6SM3 - chains A and C of the 3 polymer chains in the assembly; structure by electron microscopy, 3.30 A resolution.

[Chain A]
Name: Lipoprotein RagB
Organism: Porphyromonas gingivalis (strain ATCC BAA-308 / W83)
Reference sequence: F5H948 (F5H948_PORGI); residue numbers follow UniProt; this construct covers 20-501
Amino-acid sequence (482 residues; each row starts with the number of its first residue):
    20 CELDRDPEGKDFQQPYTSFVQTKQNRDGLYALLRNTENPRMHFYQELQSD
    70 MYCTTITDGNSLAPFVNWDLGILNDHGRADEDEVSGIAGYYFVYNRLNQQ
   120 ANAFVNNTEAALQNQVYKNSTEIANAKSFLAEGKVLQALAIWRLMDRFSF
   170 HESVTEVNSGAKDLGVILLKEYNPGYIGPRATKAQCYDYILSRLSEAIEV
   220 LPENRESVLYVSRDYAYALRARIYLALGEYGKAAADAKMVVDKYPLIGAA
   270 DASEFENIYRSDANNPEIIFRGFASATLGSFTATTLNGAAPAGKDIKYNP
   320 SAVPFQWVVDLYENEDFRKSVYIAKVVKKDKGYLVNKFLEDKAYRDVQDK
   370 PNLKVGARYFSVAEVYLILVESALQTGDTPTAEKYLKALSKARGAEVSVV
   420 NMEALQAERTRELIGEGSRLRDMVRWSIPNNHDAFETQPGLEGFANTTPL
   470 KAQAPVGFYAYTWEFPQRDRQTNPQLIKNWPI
Covalently attached groups: compound 5PL linked to Cys-20; palmitic acid (PLM) linked to Cys-20

[Chain C]
Name: Gly-gly-ala-thr-thr-ala-thr-thr-thr-thr-ser-thr-ser
Organism: Porphyromonas gingivalis W83
Amino-acid sequence (13 residues; row label = number of the first residue in the row):
     1 GGATTATTTTSTS

[How chain A and chain C interact]
Pairs across the interface (8; chain A residue first):
  Gly-78(A) with Thr-5(C); Ala-6(C), hydrogen bond (backbone-backbone)
  Asn-79(A) with Ala-6(C); Thr-7(C), hydrogen bond
  Ser-80(A) with Thr-4(C); Ala-6(C)
  Ile-91(A) with Thr-7(C)
  Arg-97(A) with Thr-10(C)

[Overview]
The chain A/chain C interface involves 5 residues from each chain, with 2 hydrogen bonds. Polar contacts
include Asn-79(A)/Thr-7(C) and Gly-78(A)/Ala-6(C). Compound 5PL is covalently linked to Cys-20(A). Covalently
linked palmitic acid: at Cys-20(A).
Chain A is Lipoprotein RagB (Porphyromonas gingivalis (strain ATCC BAA-308 / W83)) and chain C is
Gly-gly-ala-thr-thr-ala-thr-thr-thr-thr-ser-thr-ser (Porphyromonas gingivalis W83); the structure, Structure
of the RagAB peptide importer in the 'closed-closed' state, was determined by electron microscopy (same
publication as 6SLI, 6SLJ, 6SLN, 6SML and 6SMQ).
